PDB entry 5DQG | X-ray diffraction, 2.29 A resolution | chains A and P of the 3 polymer chains in the assembly

== Chain A ==
Protein: DNA polymerase eta
Organism: Homo sapiens
Notes: EC 2.7.7.7
UniProt: Q9Y253 (POLH_HUMAN); residue numbers follow UniProt; this construct covers 1-432
Amino-acid sequence (435 residues; row label = number of the first residue in the row; numbers below 1 keep their minus sign (Gly-2 is residue -2)):
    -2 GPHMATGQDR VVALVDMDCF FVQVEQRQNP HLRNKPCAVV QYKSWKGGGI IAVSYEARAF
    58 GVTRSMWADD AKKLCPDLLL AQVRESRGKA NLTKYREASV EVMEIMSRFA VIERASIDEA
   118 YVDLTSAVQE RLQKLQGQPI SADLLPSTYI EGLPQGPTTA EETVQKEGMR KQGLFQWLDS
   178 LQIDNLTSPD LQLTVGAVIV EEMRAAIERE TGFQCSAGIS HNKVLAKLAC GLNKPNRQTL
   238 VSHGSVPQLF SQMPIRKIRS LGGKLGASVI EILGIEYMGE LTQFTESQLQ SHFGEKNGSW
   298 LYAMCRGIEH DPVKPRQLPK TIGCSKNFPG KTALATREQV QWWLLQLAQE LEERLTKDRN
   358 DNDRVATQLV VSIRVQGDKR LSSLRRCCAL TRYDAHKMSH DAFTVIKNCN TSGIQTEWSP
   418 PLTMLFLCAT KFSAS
Not modelled in the structure: 155-159
Sequence notes: expression tag (-2 to 0)
Bound ions: Mg2+ site 1: Asp13, Met14, Asp115 (together with DZ4); Mg2+ site 2: Asp13, Asp115, Glu116 (together with DZ4) (shared with DT8(P) of chain P)
Residues lining bound ligands: DZ4 (2'-deoxy-5'-O-[(R)-hydroxy{[(R)-hydroxy(phosphonooxy)phosphoryl]amino}phosphoryl]adenosine): Asp13, Met14, Asp15, Cys16, Phe17, Phe18, Ile48, Ala49, Tyr52, Arg55, Arg61, Ile114, Asp115, Glu116, Lys231
Swiss-Prot annotation at these positions:
  - binding site (Mg(2+)): Asp13, Met14, Asp115, Glu116
  - binding site (Mn(2+)): Asp13, Met14, Asp115, Glu116
  - binding site (a 2'-deoxyribonucleoside 5'-triphosphate): Arg61
  - natural variant: Val37 (deletion: In XPV), Leu75 (deletion: In XPV), Arg93 (R93P: In XPV), Arg111 (R111H: In XPV), Thr122 (T122P: In XPV), Gly153 (G153D: In a breast cancer sample), Thr191 (T191P: In XPV), Gly263 (G263V: In XPV), Val266 (V266D: In XPV), Gly295 (G295R: In XPV), Arg361 (R361S: In XPV)
  - mutagenesis: Tyr52 (Y52A/F: Reduces DNA polymerase activity; Y52E: Reduces DNA polymerase activity. Increases fidelity of replication and reduces translesion bypass), Arg61 (R61A: Reduces enzymatic activity by two-thirds), Ser62 (S62G: Increased DNA polymerase activity and translesion bypass compared to wild-type), Ala68 (A68S/V: Severe reduction in thymine dimer translesion bypass), Asn324 to Pro326 (Reduces binding to chromatin and to monoubiquitinated PCNA. Abolishes binding to monoubiquitinated PCNA; when associated with 705-E--H-713 Del)
What the authors report for this chain:
  - binding site for DZ4: Arg61
  - binding site for the 12-nt DNA strand: Trp42

== Chain P ==
Molecule: 8-nt DNA strand
Sequence (8 nucleotides; row label = number of the first residue in the row):
     1 AGCGTCAT
Bound ions: Mg2+: DT8 (together with DZ4) (shared with Asp13(A), Asp115(A), Glu116(A) of chain A)

== Interface between chain A and chain P ==
Residue-residue contacts - 22 pairs, chain A then chain P:
  Ser113(A) - DT8(P)  hydrogen bond to the phosphate
  Asp115(A) - DT8(P)  phosphate contact
  Glu116(A) - DT8(P)  phosphate contact
  Lys224(A) - DT8(P)  salt bridge to the phosphate
  Ile255(A) - DA7(P)  phosphate contact
  Arg256(A) - DA7(P)  phosphate contact
  Ser257(A) - DC6(P)  phosphate contact
  Ser257(A) - DA7(P)  hydrogen bond to the phosphate
  Leu258(A) - DA7(P)  hydrogen bond to the phosphate
  Gly259(A) - DA7(P)  hydrogen bond to the phosphate
  Gly260(A) - DC6(P)  phosphate contact
  Gly260(A) - DA7(P)  hydrogen bond to the phosphate
  Lys261(A) - DT5(P)  salt bridge to the phosphate
  Lys261(A) - DC6(P)  hydrogen bond to the phosphate
  Leu262(A) - DC6(P)  hydrogen bond to the phosphate
  Arg377(A) - DG4(P)  salt bridge to the phosphate
  Leu381(A) - DC3(P)  phosphate contact
  Arg382(A) - DG2(P)  sugar contact
  Arg382(A) - DC3(P)  hydrogen bond to the phosphate
  Arg382(A) - DG4(P)  hydrogen bond to the base
  Arg383(A) - DG2(P)  sugar contact
  Cys384(A) - DG2(P)  phosphate contact
Interface residues without a listed pair, chain A (20 interface residues in all): Asp13, Leu378, Ser380
Interface residues without a listed pair, chain P (8 interface residues in all): DA1

== Summary ==
20 residues of chain A face 8 of chain P across their interface, with 9 hydrogen bonds and 3 salt bridges.
Polar contacts include Arg382(A)-DG4(P), Ser113(A)-DT8(P) and Ser257(A)-DA7(P). Chain A binds compound DZ4.
The paper reports a binding site for DZ4 at Arg61(A); a binding site for the 12-nt DNA strand at Trp42(A).
Here chain A is DNA polymerase eta (Homo sapiens) and chain P is an 8-nt DNA strand. Entry 5DQG (Crystal
Structure of Human DNA Polymerase Eta Inserting dAMPNPP Opposite O4-Ethylthymidine) was determined by X-ray
diffraction (same publication as 5DLF, 5DLG, 5DQH and 5DQI).
